1NGM - chains A and B of the 4 polymer chains in the assembly; structure by X-ray diffraction, 2.95 A resolution.

[Chain A]
Molecule: Transcription initiation factor TFIID
From: Saccharomyces cerevisiae
Notes: fragment: C-terminal core domain
UniProtKB: P13393 (TBP_YEAST); residues 61-240 here correspond to UniProt positions 60-239 (UniProt number = residue number - 1)
Chain sequence (180 residues; row label = number of the first residue in the row):
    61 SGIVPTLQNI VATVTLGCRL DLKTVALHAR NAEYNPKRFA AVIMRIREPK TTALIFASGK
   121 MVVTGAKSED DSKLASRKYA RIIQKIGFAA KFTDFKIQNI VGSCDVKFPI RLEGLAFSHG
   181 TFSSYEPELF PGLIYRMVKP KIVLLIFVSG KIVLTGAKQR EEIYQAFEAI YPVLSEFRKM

[Chain B]
Molecule: Transcription factor IIIB BRF1 subunit
From: Saccharomyces cerevisiae
Notes: fragment: Homology domain II
UniProtKB: P29056 (TF3B_YEAST); numbering as in UniProt (aligned over 437-506)
Chain sequence (72 residues; row label = number of the first residue in the row):
   435 GSYCPRNLHL LPTTDTYLSK VSDDPDNLED VDDEELNAHL LNEEASKLKE RIWIGLNADF
   495 LLEQESKRLK QE
Differences from the reference sequence: cloning artifact (435-436)

[Chain A / chain B interface]
Residue-residue contacts (76):
  Ser61(A) with Gly435(B), hydrogen bond (side chain-backbone); Ser436(B); Arg440(B)
  Lys83(A) with Trp487(B)
  Ala86(A) with Lys483(B)
  Leu87(A) with Leu475(B); Ser480(B), hydrogen bond (backbone-side chain); Lys483(B); Glu484(B); Trp487(B), hydrophobic
  His88(A) with His473(B); Leu475(B); Ser480(B)
  Ala89(A) with His473(B); Leu475(B); Lys483(B), hydrogen bond (backbone-side chain)
  Arg90(A) with Ala472(B), hydrogen bond (side chain-backbone); His473(B); Lys483(B)
  Asn91(A) with His473(B)
  Ala92(A) with Lys483(B)
  Tyr94(A) with Trp487(B), hydrogen bond (backbone-side chain)
  Asn95(A) with Asn491(B)
  Pro96(A) with Asn491(B); Phe494(B), hydrophobic
  Lys97(A) with Asp493(B), salt bridge
  Ile106(A) with His473(B)
  Arg107(A) with Glu469(B), salt bridge
  Glu108(A) with Asp467(B)
  Ser128(A) with Tyr451(B)
  Glu129(A) with Thr448(B), hydrogen bond; Tyr451(B)
  Asp130(A) with Tyr451(B), hydrogen bond (backbone-backbone); Lys454(B); Val455(B)
  Lys133(A) with Leu452(B), hydrogen bond (side chain-backbone); Val455(B); Asp457(B), salt bridge
  Leu134(A) with Val455(B), hydrophobic; Val465(B), hydrophobic
  Arg137(A) with Val455(B); Ser456(B), hydrogen bond (side chain-backbone); Asp457(B); Asp458(B), hydrogen bond (side chain-backbone); Leu462(B); Asp464(B), salt bridge; Val465(B)
  Lys138(A) with Val465(B), hydrogen bond (side chain-backbone); Asp467(B), salt bridge; Leu470(B)
  Ala140(A) with Leu462(B), hydrophobic
  Arg141(A) with Leu462(B); Glu463(B); Asp466(B), salt bridge; Leu470(B)
  Ile142(A) with His473(B)
  Gln144(A) with Asp460(B), hydrogen bond (side chain-backbone); Leu462(B)
  Lys145(A) with Asp466(B), salt bridge; Asn471(B), hydrogen bond; Leu474(B)
  Lys151(A) with Pro459(B); Asp460(B), salt bridge
  Phe152(A) with Pro459(B), hydrogen bond (backbone-backbone); Leu462(B), hydrophobic
  Phe155(A) with Leu452(B), hydrophobic
  Ile160(A) with Thr448(B)
  Gln219(A) with Asp449(B)
  Arg220(A) with Pro446(B); Thr448(B), hydrogen bond (backbone-side chain); Tyr451(B)
  Glu221(A) with Thr447(B); Thr448(B), hydrogen bond (side chain-backbone)
  Tyr224(A) with Leu445(B), hydrophobic; Pro446(B)
  Glu228(A) with Arg440(B), salt bridge
Other interface residues (no listed pair), chain A (39 interface residues in all): Ile157, Lys218
Other interface residues (no listed pair), chain B (40 interface residues in all): Asn461, Leu495, Glu497

[Overview]
39 residues of chain A face 40 of chain B across their interface, with 16 hydrogen bonds and 9 salt bridges.
Among the polar pairs are Lys97(A)-Asp493(B), Arg107(A)-Glu469(B) and Lys133(A)-Asp457(B).
Chain A is Transcription initiation factor TFIID and chain B is Transcription factor IIIB BRF1 subunit, both
from Saccharomyces cerevisiae; the structure, Crystal structure of a yeast Brf1-TBP-DNA ternary complex, was
determined by X-ray diffraction.
